1Y98 - chains A and B; structure by X-ray diffraction, 2.50 A resolution.

== Chain A ==
Protein: Breast cancer type 1 susceptibility protein
Organism: Homo sapiens
Notes: fragment: brct 1, brct 2
UniProtKB: P38398 (BRCA1_HUMAN); numbering as in UniProt (aligned over 1646-1859)
Chain sequence (214 residues; numbered 1646 to 1859; the number before each row is that of its first residue):
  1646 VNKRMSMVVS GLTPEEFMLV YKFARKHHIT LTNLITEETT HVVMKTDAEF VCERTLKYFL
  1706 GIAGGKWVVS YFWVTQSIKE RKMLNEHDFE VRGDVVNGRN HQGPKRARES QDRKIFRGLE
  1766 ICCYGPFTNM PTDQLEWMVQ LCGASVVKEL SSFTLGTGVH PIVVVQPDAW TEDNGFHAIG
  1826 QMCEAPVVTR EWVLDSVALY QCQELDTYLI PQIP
Unresolved in the structure: 1646-1648
Metal / ion sites: Co2+: His1673, His1805
UniProt features mapped onto this chain:
  - natural variant: Ser1651 (S1651F: In BC; uncertain significance; S1651P: In BC; uncertain significance), Ser1655 (S1655F: In BC; uncertain significance), Thr1685 (T1685A: In BC; T1685I: In BROVCA1), His1686 (H1686Q: In BC; uncertain significance; H1686R: In BC; uncertain significance), Val1688 (deletion: In BC; uncertain significance), Met1689 (M1689R: In BC; uncertain significance), Lys1690 (K1690Q: In some patients with sporadic breast cancer; uncertain significance), Thr1691 (T1691I: In BC; uncertain significance), Asp1692 (D1692N: In ovarian cancer; uncertain significance), Cys1697 (C1697R: In OC), Arg1699 (R1699Q: In BC; R1699W: In BC, OC and FANCS), Gly1706 (G1706A: In BC; G1706E: In BC), 26 further natural variant entries in UniProt
  - mutagenesis: Ser1655 (S1655A: Abolishes interaction with BRIP1), Gly1656 (G1656D: No effect on affinity for a BRIP1 phosphopeptide), Phe1662 (F1662S: Does not abolish ABRAXAS1 binding, but abolishes formation of a heterotetramer with ABRAXAS1), Met1663 (M1663K: Does not abolish ABRAXAS1 binding, but abolishes formation of a heterotetramer with ABRAXAS1), Tyr1666 (Y1666A: Does not abolish ABRAXAS1 binding, but impairs formation of a heterotetramer with ABRAXAS1), Arg1670 (R1670E: Impairs formation of a heterotetramer with ABRAXAS1), Lys1671 (K1671E: Impairs formation of a heterotetramer with ABRAXAS1), Thr1700 (T1700A: Strongly reduces affinity for a BRIP1 phosphopeptide), Lys1702 (K1702M: Abolishes interaction with BRIP1), Gly1738 (G1738E: Abolishes interaction with BRIP1), Ser1755 (S1755A: No effect on in vitro phosphorylation by ATR), Arg1835 (R1835P: Mildly reduces affinity for a BRIP1 phosphopeptide), 1 further mutagenesis entry in UniProt

== Chain B ==
Protein: CtIP PHOSPHORYLATED PEPTIDE
Chain sequence (12 residues; numbered 1 to 12; the number before each row is that of its first residue):
     1 PTRVSSPVFG AT
Modified positions: Ser6 (phosphoserine; SEP)

== Chain A / chain B interface ==
Pairs across the interface - 21 pairs, chain A then chain B:
  Val1654(A) - Ser6(B)
  Ser1655(A) - Ser6(B)
  Gly1656(A) - Val4(B)
  Gly1656(A) - Ser6(B)
  Leu1657(A) - Val4(B)
  Thr1658(A) - Val4(B)
  Glu1698(A) - Val8(B)
  Arg1699(A) - Val8(B)
  Arg1699(A) - Phe9(B)  hydrogen bond (backbone-backbone)
  Thr1700(A) - Pro7(B)
  Leu1701(A) - Phe9(B)
  Lys1702(A) - Ser6(B)
  Phe1704(A) - Phe9(B)  hydrophobic
  Val1741(A) - Phe9(B)
  Val1741(A) - Gly10(B)
  Val1741(A) - Ala11(B)
  Asn1774(A) - Pro7(B)
  Asn1774(A) - Phe9(B)
  Met1775(A) - Phe9(B)  hydrophobic
  Arg1835(A) - Phe9(B)
  Glu1836(A) - Thr12(B)
Interface residues without a listed pair, chain A (18 interface residues in all): Thr1773, Leu1839
Interface residues without a listed pair, chain B (9 interface residues in all): Ser5

== In short ==
The interface between chain A and chain B involves 18 residues on one side and 9 on the other, with 1 hydrogen
bond. The hydrogen-bonded pair Arg1699(A)-Phe9(B) is a backbone contact. Curated annotation (UniProt) lists 13
mutagenesis sites on chain A.
Here chain A is Breast cancer type 1 susceptibility protein (Homo sapiens) and chain B is CtIP PHOSPHORYLATED
PEPTIDE. Entry 1Y98 (Structure of the BRCT repeats of BRCA1 bound to a CtIP phosphopeptide) was determined by
X-ray diffraction.
